PDB entry 2J1P | X-ray diffraction, 1.80 A resolution | chains A and B

Chain A (and B):
Molecule: Geranylgeranyl pyrophosphate synthetase
Source organism: Sinapis alba
Notes: chain B of this document is another copy of the same molecule, construct and numbering; everything in this record applies to it too
UniProtKB: Q43133 (GGPPS_SINAL); residues 15-307 here correspond to UniProt positions 74-366 (UniProt number = residue number + 59)
Chain sequence (293 residues; row label = number of the first residue in the row; note: 14 numbers in that range are skipped by the numbering (no residue carries them; nothing is unmodelled there)):
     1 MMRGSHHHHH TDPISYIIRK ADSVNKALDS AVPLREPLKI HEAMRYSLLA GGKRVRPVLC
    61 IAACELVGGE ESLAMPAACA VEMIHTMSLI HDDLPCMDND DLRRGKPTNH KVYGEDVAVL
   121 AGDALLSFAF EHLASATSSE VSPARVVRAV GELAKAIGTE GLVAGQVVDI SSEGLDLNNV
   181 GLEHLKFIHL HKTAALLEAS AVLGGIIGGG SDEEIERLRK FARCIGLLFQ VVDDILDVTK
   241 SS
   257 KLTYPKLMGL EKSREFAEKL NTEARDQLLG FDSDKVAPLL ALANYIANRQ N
Disordered / not traced: 1-12, 172-174, 241-242 (chain B: 1-11, 303-307)
Modified residues: Mse1, Mse2 (selenomethionine); Mse44, Mse75, Mse83, Mse87, Mse97, Mse264 (selenomethionine; parent Met)
Differences from the reference sequence: conflict A78 (Arg137 in Q43133)
Residues lining bound ligands: geranylgeranyl diphosphate (GRG): G52, K53, V55, R56, I84, H85, Mse87, S88, L89, H91, D92, R104, L126, I157, L162, V163, Q166, K192, T193, F229, Q230

Chain A / chain B interface:
Contacting residue pairs - 65 pairs, chain A then chain B:
  P37(A) with T159(B); A164(B), hydrophobic
  K39(A) with S171(B)
  I40(A) with T159(B); V163(B), hydrophobic
  H41(A) with T159(B)
  Mse44(A) with T159(B)
  Mse87(A) with D123(B)
  H91(A) with V119(B); D123(B), salt bridge
  C96(A) with E115(B); D116(B)
  Mse97(A) with D116(B); V119(B), hydrophobic; L120(B), hydrophobic
  E115(A) with C96(B)
  D116(A) with C96(B); Mse97(B); I170(B)
  V119(A) with H91(B); Mse97(B), hydrophobic
  L120(A) with V163(B); Q166(B); V167(B); I170(B), hydrophobic
  D123(A) with H91(B), salt bridge; D123(B); V163(B)
  L126(A) with L126(B), hydrophobic
  S127(A) with A154(B); I157(B); G158(B)
  F130(A) with F130(B), hydrophobic; V150(B)
  E131(A) with G151(B); A154(B); K155(B); E160(B)
  A134(A) with V147(B); V150(B), hydrophobic; G151(B)
  P143(A) with P143(B); A144(B); V147(B)
  A144(A) with P143(B)
  V146(A) with V147(B), hydrophobic
  V147(A) with A134(B); P143(B); V146(B), hydrophobic; V147(B), hydrophobic
  V150(A) with F130(B); A134(B), hydrophobic
  G151(A) with A134(B)
  A154(A) with S127(B); E131(B)
  K155(A) with E131(B)
  I157(A) with S127(B)
  G158(A) with S127(B)
  T159(A) with P37(B); H41(B), hydrogen bond; Mse44(B); A124(B)
  V163(A) with I40(B), hydrophobic
  A164(A) with P37(B), hydrophobic
  V167(A) with L120(B), hydrophobic
Also at the interface, not in a pair above, chain A (37 interface residues in all): V117, A124, S135, Q166
Also at the interface, not in a pair above, chain B (41 interface residues in all): Mse87, L94, S135, V168, F187

In short:
Chain A and chain B form an interface of 37 and 41 residues respectively; the contacts include 1 hydrogen bond
and 2 salt bridges. Polar contacts include H91(A)-D123(B) and T159(A)-H41(B). Ligands of chain A:
geranylgeranyl diphosphate.
Chain A and chain B are both Geranylgeranyl pyrophosphate synthetase (Sinapis alba); the structure,
Geranylgeranyl diphosphate synthase from Sinapis alba in complex with GGPP, was determined by X-ray
diffraction together with 2J1O from the same study.
